Entry 1UJ1 (X-ray diffraction, 1.90 A resolution); this record covers chains A and B.

Chain A (and B):
Molecule: 3C-like proteinase
From: SARS coronavirus
Notes: EC 3.4.24.-; chain B of this document is another copy of the same molecule, construct and numbering; everything in this record applies to it too
Reference sequence: P59641 (R1AB_CVHSA); residues 1-306 here correspond to UniProt positions 3241-3546 (UniProt number = residue number + 3240)
Amino-acid sequence (306 residues; numbered 1 to 306; the number before each row is that of its first residue):
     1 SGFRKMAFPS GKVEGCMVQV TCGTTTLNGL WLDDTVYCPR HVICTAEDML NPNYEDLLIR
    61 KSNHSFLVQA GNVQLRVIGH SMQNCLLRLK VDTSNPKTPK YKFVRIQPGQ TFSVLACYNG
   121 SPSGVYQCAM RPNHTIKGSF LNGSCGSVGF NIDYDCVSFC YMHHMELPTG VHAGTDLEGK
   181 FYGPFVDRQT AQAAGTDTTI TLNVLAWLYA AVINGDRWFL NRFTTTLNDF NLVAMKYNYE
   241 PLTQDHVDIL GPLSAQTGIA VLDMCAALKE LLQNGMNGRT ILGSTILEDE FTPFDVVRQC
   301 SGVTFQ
Unresolved in the structure: 1-2, 304-306 (chain B: 303-306)
What the authors report for this chain:
  - catalytic residues: His41, Gly143, Cys145
  - self-association interface (contacts with another copy of this molecule): Ser1 to Ala7
  - contacts within the chain: Phe140-His163 (pi stacking), His163-Glu166
  - conformationally variable residues (loop rearrangement, side-chain flip): Tyr118, Gly138 to Gly143, Cys145, Glu166

How chain A and chain B interact:
Residue-residue contacts (63; chain A residue first):
  Phe3(A) - Phe140(B)  hydrophobic
  Arg4(A) - Tyr126(B)
  Arg4(A) - Gln127(B)
  Arg4(A) - Cys128(B)
  Arg4(A) - Lys137(B)  hydrogen bond (side chain-backbone)
  Arg4(A) - Gly138(B)
  Arg4(A) - Phe140(B)
  Arg4(A) - Glu290(B)  salt bridge
  Met6(A) - Val125(B)
  Met6(A) - Tyr126(B)  hydrophobic
  Met6(A) - Phe140(B)  hydrophobic
  Ala7(A) - Gly124(B)
  Ala7(A) - Val125(B)  hydrogen bond (backbone-backbone)
  Phe8(A) - Val125(B)
  Pro9(A) - Ser10(B)
  Pro9(A) - Glu14(B)
  Pro9(A) - Pro122(B)  hydrophobic
  Pro9(A) - Ser123(B)
  Pro9(A) - Gly124(B)
  Ser10(A) - Pro9(B)
  Ser10(A) - Ser10(B)  hydrogen bond (side chain-backbone)
  Ser10(A) - Glu14(B)  hydrogen bond (backbone-side chain)
  Gly11(A) - Gly11(B)
  Gly11(A) - Glu14(B)  hydrogen bond (backbone-side chain)
  Glu14(A) - Pro9(B)
  Glu14(A) - Ser10(B)  hydrogen bond (side chain-backbone)
  Glu14(A) - Gly11(B)  hydrogen bond (side chain-backbone)
  Pro122(A) - Pro9(B)
  Ser123(A) - Pro9(B)
  Ser123(A) - Arg298(B)  hydrogen bond (backbone-side chain)
  Gly124(A) - Met6(B)
  Gly124(A) - Ala7(B)
  Gly124(A) - Pro9(B)
  Val125(A) - Met6(B)
  Val125(A) - Ala7(B)  hydrogen bond (backbone-backbone)
  Val125(A) - Phe8(B)
  Val125(A) - Val125(B)  hydrophobic
  Tyr126(A) - Arg4(B)
  Tyr126(A) - Lys5(B)
  Tyr126(A) - Met6(B)  hydrophobic
  Gln127(A) - Arg4(B)  hydrogen bond (backbone-side chain)
  Cys128(A) - Arg4(B)
  Lys137(A) - Arg4(B)  hydrogen bond (backbone-side chain)
  Gly138(A) - Ser1(B)
  Gly138(A) - Gly2(B)
  Gly138(A) - Phe3(B)
  Ser139(A) - Ser1(B)
  Ser139(A) - Gly2(B)
  Ser139(A) - Met6(B)
  Ser139(A) - Gln299(B)  hydrogen bond
  Phe140(A) - Ser1(B)  hydrogen bond (backbone-backbone)
  Leu141(A) - Gln299(B)
  Leu141(A) - Cys300(B)
  Leu141(A) - Ser301(B)
  Leu141(A) - Gly302(B)
  Asn142(A) - Ser301(B)  hydrogen bond (side chain-backbone)
  Glu166(A) - Ser1(B)  hydrogen bond (side chain-backbone)
  Gly170(A) - Ser1(B)
  His172(A) - Ser1(B)
  Thr285(A) - Thr285(B)
  Ile286(A) - Thr285(B)
  Glu290(A) - Arg4(B)  salt bridge
  Gln299(A) - Phe140(B)
Interface residues without a listed pair, chain A (33 interface residues in all): Lys5, Lys12, Leu115, Ala116
Interface residues without a listed pair, chain B (34 interface residues in all): Lys12, Leu115, Ala116, Ser139, Ile286

Overview:
Chain A and chain B form an interface of 33 and 34 residues respectively; the contacts include 15 hydrogen
bonds and 2 salt bridges. Among the polar pairs are Arg4(A)-Glu290(B), Arg4(A)-Lys137(B) and
Ser10(A)-Ser10(B). The paper reports catalytic residues His41(A), Gly143(A) and Cys145(A); conformational
variability at Tyr118(A), Gly138(A) and Cys145(A) among others.
Both chains are 3C-like proteinase (SARS coronavirus). Entry 1UJ1 (Crystal structure of SARS Coronavirus Main
Proteinase (3CLpro)) was determined by X-ray diffraction together with 1UK2, 1UK3 and 1UK4 from the same
study.
